3PGD - chains B and C of the 3 polymer chains in the assembly; structure by X-ray diffraction, 2.72 A resolution.

# Chain B
Name: HLA class II histocompatibility antigen, DRB1-1 beta chain
Source organism: Homo sapiens
Reference sequence: P04229 (2B11_HUMAN); residues 1-198 here correspond to UniProt positions 30-227 (UniProt number = residue number + 29)
Chain sequence (199 residues; row label = number of the first residue in the row; numbering starts at 0):
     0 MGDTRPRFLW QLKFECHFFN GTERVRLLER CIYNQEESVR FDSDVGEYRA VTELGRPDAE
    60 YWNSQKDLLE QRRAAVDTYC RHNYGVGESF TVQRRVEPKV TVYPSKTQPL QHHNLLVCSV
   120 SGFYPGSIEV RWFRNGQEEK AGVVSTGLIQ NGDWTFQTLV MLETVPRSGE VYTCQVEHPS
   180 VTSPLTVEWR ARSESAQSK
Not modelled in the structure: 107-112, 191-198
Differences from the reference sequence: expression tag (0)
Disulfide bonds: Cys-15/Cys-79, Cys-117/Cys-173

# Chain C
Name: HLA class II histocompatibility antigen gamma chain
Reference sequence: P04233 (HG2A_HUMAN); numbering as in UniProt (aligned over 106-120)
Chain sequence (15 residues; row label = number of the first residue in the row):
   106 KMRMATPLLM QALPM

# Chain B / chain C interface
Contacting residue pairs - 21 pairs, chain B then chain C:
  Trp-9(B) / Met-115(C)  hydrophobic
  Phe-13(B) / Ala-110(C)
  Tyr-47(B) / Leu-113(C)
  Asp-57(B) / Met-115(C)
  Tyr-60(B) / Leu-114(C)
  Tyr-60(B) / Met-115(C)
  Tyr-60(B) / Gln-116(C)
  Trp-61(B) / Leu-113(C)
  Trp-61(B) / Leu-114(C)  hydrogen bond (side chain-backbone)
  Trp-61(B) / Met-115(C)  hydrophobic
  Leu-67(B) / Leu-113(C)  hydrophobic
  Arg-71(B) / Thr-111(C)  hydrogen bond (side chain-backbone)
  Arg-71(B) / Pro-112(C)
  Arg-71(B) / Leu-113(C)
  Thr-77(B) / Arg-108(C)  hydrogen bond (backbone-side chain)
  Tyr-78(B) / Arg-108(C)
  Tyr-78(B) / Ala-110(C)
  His-81(B) / Lys-106(C)  hydrogen bond (side chain-backbone)
  His-81(B) / Arg-108(C)  hydrogen bond
  Asn-82(B) / Met-107(C)
  Asn-82(B) / Arg-108(C)  hydrogen bond (side chain-backbone)
Interface residues without a listed pair, chain B (16 interface residues in all): Leu-11, Glu-28, Glu-59, Val-85
Interface residues without a listed pair, chain C (12 interface residues in all): Met-109, Met-120

# Summary
16 residues of chain B face 12 of chain C across their interface, with 6 hydrogen bonds. Polar pairs include
Trp-61(B)/Leu-114(C), Arg-71(B)/Thr-111(C) and Thr-77(B)/Arg-108(C).
Here chain B is HLA class II histocompatibility antigen, DRB1-1 beta chain (Homo sapiens) and chain C is HLA
class II histocompatibility antigen gamma chain. Entry 3PGD (Crystal Structure of HLA-DR1 with CLIP106-120,
canonical peptide orientation) was determined by X-ray diffraction (same publication as 3PDO and 3PGC).
